Entry 7C2M (X-ray diffraction, 3.10 A resolution); this record covers chain A.

[Chain A]
Protein: Chimera of drug exporters of the RND superfamily-like protein and Endolysin
Organism: Mycolicibacterium smegmatis MC2 155
Notes: EC 3.2.1.17
UniProtKB: chimeric construct of I7G2R2, A0A097J809: residues 1-748 from I7G2R2 (I7G2R2_MYCS2) positions 1-748 (same numbers); residues 751-910 from A0A097J809 positions 2-161 (UniProt number = residue number - 749)
Sequence (934 residues; row label = number of the first residue in the row; numbers below 1 keep their minus sign (Phe-4 is residue -4)):
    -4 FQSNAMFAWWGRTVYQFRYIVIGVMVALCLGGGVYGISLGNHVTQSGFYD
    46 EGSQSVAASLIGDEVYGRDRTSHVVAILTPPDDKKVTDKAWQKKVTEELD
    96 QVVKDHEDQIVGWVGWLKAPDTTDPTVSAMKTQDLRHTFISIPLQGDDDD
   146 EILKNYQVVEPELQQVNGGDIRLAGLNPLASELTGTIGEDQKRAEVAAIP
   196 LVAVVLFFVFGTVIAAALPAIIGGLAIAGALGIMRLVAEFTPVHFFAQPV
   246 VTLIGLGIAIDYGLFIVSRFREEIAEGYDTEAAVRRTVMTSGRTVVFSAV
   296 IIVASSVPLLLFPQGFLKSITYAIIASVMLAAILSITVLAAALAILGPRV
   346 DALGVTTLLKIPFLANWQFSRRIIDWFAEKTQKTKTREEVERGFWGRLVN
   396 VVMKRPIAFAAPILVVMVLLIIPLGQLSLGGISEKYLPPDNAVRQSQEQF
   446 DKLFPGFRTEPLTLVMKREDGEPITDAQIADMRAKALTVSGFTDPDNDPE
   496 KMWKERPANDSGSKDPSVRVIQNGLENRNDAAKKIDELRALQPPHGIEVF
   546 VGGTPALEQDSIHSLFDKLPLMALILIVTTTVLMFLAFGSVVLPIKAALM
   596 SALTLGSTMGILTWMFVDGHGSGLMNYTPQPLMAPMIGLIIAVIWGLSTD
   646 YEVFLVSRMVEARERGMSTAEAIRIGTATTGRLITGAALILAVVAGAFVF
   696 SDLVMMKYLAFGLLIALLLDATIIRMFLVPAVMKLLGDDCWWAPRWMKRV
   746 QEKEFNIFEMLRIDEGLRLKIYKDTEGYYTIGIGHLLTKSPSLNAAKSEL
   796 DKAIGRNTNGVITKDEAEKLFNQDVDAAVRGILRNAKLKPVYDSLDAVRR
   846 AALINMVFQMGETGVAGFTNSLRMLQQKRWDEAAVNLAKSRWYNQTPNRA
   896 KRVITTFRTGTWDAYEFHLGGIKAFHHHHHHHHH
Unresolved in the structure: 355-388
Differences from the reference sequence: expression tag (-4 to 0, 911-929); linker (749-750); engineered mutation Thr803 (Cys54 in A0A097J809), Ala846 (Cys97 in A0A097J809)
Residues lining bound ligands:
  - FFU (N-(4,4-dimethylcyclohexyl)-4,6-bis(fluoranyl)-1H-indole-2-carboxamide): Ile249, Ile253, Asp256, Tyr257, Phe260, Ser293, Ile297, Ala637, Val638, Gly641, Leu642, Asp645, Tyr646, Phe649, Leu686, Leu708
  - L6T (alpha-D-glucopyranosyl 6-O-dodecyl-alpha-D-glucopyranoside), molecule 1: Gln-3, Ser-2, Met1, Phe2, Met284, Thr285, Arg288, Thr289, Val291, Phe292, Ala582, Ser652, Arg653, Glu656
  - L6T, molecule 2: Gln40, Phe43, Tyr44, Val51, Ser54, Leu55, Asp58, Arg63, Asp64, Asp144, Leu171, Ala175, Leu178, Thr179, His239, Phe240, Phe241, Ile427, Arg501
  - L6T, molecule 3: Thr66, Ser67, Val70, Val109, Asp119, Thr121, Val122, Met125, Phe134, Ser136, Gly170, Leu171, Leu174, Gln442, Phe445, Phe452, Arg453
  - L6T, molecule 4: Arg188, Asp435, Met620, Asn621, Phe695
  - L6T, molecule 5: Gly614, His615, Gly616, Leu619, Met620, Phe695, Phe706
  - N-(2-acetamido)iminodiacetic acid (MHA; (carbamoylmethyl-carboxymethyl-amino)-acetic acid), molecule 1: Asp759, Gln854, Gln890, Thr891, Pro892, Asn893, Arg894, Ala895, Ile917, Lys918, Ala919
  - N-(2-acetamido)iminodiacetic acid (MHA), molecule 2: Gly862, Phe863, Thr864, Asn865, Ser866, Asn881

[In short]
Chain A binds compound FFU, 5 copies of compound L6T and N-(2-acetamido)iminodiacetic acid.
Chain A is Chimera of drug exporters of the RND superfamily-like protein and Endolysin (Mycolicibacterium
smegmatis MC2 155); the structure, Crystal structure of mycolic acid transporter MmpL3 from Mycobacterium
smegmatis complexed with NITD-349, was determined by X-ray diffraction (same publication as 7C2N).
